2QJK - chains D and E of the 6 polymer chains in the assembly; structure by X-ray diffraction, 3.10 A resolution.

== Chain D ==
Protein: Cytochrome b
Source organism: Rhodobacter sphaeroides
UniProtKB: Q02761 (CYB_RHOSH); numbering as in UniProt (aligned over 3-430)
Chain sequence (428 residues; row label = number of the first residue in the row):
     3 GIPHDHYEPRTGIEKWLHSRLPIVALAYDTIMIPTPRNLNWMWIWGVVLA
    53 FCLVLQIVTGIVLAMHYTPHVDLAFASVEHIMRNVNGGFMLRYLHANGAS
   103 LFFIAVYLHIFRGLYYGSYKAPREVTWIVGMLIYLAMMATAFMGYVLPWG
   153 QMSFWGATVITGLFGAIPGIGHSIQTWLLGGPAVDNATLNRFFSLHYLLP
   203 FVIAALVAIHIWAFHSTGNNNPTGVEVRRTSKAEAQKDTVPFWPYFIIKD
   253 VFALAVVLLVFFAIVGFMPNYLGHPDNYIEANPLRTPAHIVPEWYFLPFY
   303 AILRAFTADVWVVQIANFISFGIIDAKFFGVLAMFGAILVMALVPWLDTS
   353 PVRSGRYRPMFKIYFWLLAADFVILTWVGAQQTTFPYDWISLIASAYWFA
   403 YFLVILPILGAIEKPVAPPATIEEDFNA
Differences from the reference sequence: engineered mutation R287 (Ser in Q02761)
Ion coordination: heme Fe site 1: H97, H198; heme Fe site 2: H111, H212
Ligand contacts:
  - ANJ ((2R,3S,6S,7R,8R)-3-{[3-(formylamino)-2-hydroxybenzoyl]amino}-8-hexyl-2,6-dimethyl-4,9-dioxo-1,5-dioxonan-7-yl (2S)-2-methylbutanoate): A29, T32, T37, L41, W45, I46, G48, V49, A52, V56, A206, V209, I213, F216, H217, N221, F244, F248, I249, D252
  - 2-O-octyl-beta-D-glucopyranose (BGL): V262, I266, F269, M270
  - heme (HEM), molecule 1: W45, G48, V49, L51, A52, F104, V108, H111, I112, R114, S120, R125, T128, W129, G132, M133, I135, Y136, M139, I205, V209, H212, F216, T219, G220, N221, N222
  - heme (HEM), molecule 2: Q58, I59, G62, I63, L65, A66, Y69, V80, R94, H97, A98, A101, F104, T142, A143, G146, Y147, L149, P150, F195, H198, Y199, P202, I205, Y297
  - lauryl oleyl phosphatidyl ethanolamine (LOP; (1R)-2-{[(R)-(2-aminoethoxy)(hydroxy)phosphoryl]oxy}-1-[(dodecanoyloxy)methyl]ethyl (9Z)-octadec-9-enoate): M44, W47, N99, S102, L103, I106, L110, F113, R114, Y117, Y118, V262, F263, I266, L274, W296, R358, F367, W368, F374, V375, T378
  - stigmatellin a (SMA): L137, M140, A141, F144, M145, M154, G158, V161, I162, F166, L180, F194, L197, I292, V293, P294, E295, F298, F301, Y302, L305, M336, F337, I340
Curated features (UniProtKB/Swiss-Prot):
  - binding site (heme b): H97, H111, H198, H212

== Chain E ==
Protein: Cytochrome c1
Source organism: Rhodobacter sphaeroides
UniProtKB: Q3IY11 (Q3IY11_RHOS4); residues 1-256 here correspond to UniProt positions 23-278 (UniProt number = residue number + 22)
Chain sequence (256 residues; each row starts with the number of its first residue):
     1 AGGGHVEDVPFSFEGPFGTFDQHQLQRGLQVYTEVCAACHGMKFVPIRSL
    51 SEPGGPELPEDQVRAYATQFTVTDEETGEDREGKPTDHFPHSALENAPDL
   101 SLMAKARAGFHGPMGTGISQLFNGIGGPEYIYSVLTGFPEEPPKCAEGHE
   151 PDGFYYNRAFQNGSVPDTCKDANGVKTTAGSWIAMPPPLMDDLVEYADGH
   201 DASVHAMAEDVSAFLMWAAEPKLMARKQAGFTAVMFLTVLSVLLYLTNKR
   251 LWAGVK
Disulfides: C145-C169
Ion coordination: Sr2+ near E14 (its only coordinating residue here); heme Fe: H40, M185
Ligand contacts:
  - 2-O-octyl-beta-D-glucopyranose (BGL): F13, E14, G15, P16, F122, N123, G124, K227
  - heme (HEM): V31, V35, C36, A38, C39, H40, L94, N96, A97, P98, L100, M103, R107, Y130, I131, L135, F160, I183, A184, M185, P186, P188, L189, V211, L215

== Chain D / chain E interface ==
Contacting residue pairs - 71 pairs, chain D then chain E:
  R39(D) with V255(E)
  F77(D) with F44(E), hydrophobic; L102(E), hydrophobic
  A78(D) with F44(E), hydrophobic
  E81(D) with L102(E)
  M84(D) with K105(E); K222(E)
  R85(D) with F44(E), hydrogen bond (side chain-backbone); V45(E); S101(E); A218(E), hydrogen bond (side chain-backbone); A219(E); P221(E); K222(E), hydrogen bond (backbone-side chain)
  N86(D) with R48(E), hydrogen bond
  F91(D) with K222(E); A225(E), hydrophobic; R226(E)
  M92(D) with R226(E)
  Y95(D) with K105(E), hydrogen bond; E220(E), hydrogen bond; R226(E)
  V242(D) with W252(E), hydrophobic
  P246(D) with L251(E), hydrophobic
  Y247(D) with L251(E), hydrophobic; W252(E), hydrogen bond (backbone-side chain); V255(E), hydrophobic
  F248(D) with W252(E), hydrophobic
  I250(D) with T247(E); N248(E); L251(E), hydrophobic
  K251(D) with N248(E), hydrogen bond (backbone-side chain); W252(E)
  V253(D) with L244(E), hydrophobic
  F254(D) with S241(E); Y245(E), hydrophobic
  A257(D) with L237(E); S241(E)
  L261(D) with V234(E), hydrophobic; T238(E)
  F264(D) with A233(E), hydrophobic; L237(E), hydrophobic
  V267(D) with R226(E)
  G268(D) with R226(E), hydrogen bond (backbone-side chain)
  F269(D) with P16(E); R226(E); K227(E); F231(E)
  M270(D) with L121(E), hydrophobic
  P271(D) with R226(E)
  N272(D) with K105(E)
  Y273(D) with G117(E), hydrogen bond (side chain-backbone); Q120(E); L121(E)
  P277(D) with K105(E); A106(E)
  Y280(D) with L102(E); K105(E), hydrogen bond
  I281(D) with A106(E), hydrophobic; R107(E)
  E282(D) with K43(E), salt bridge; F44(E)
  H291(D) with A1(E); G2(E), hydrogen bond (side chain-backbone)
  W379(D) with M114(E), hydrogen bond (side chain-backbone); G115(E)
  Q383(D) with M114(E); G115(E), hydrogen bond (side chain-backbone)
  F428(D) with K256(E), hydrogen bond (backbone-side chain)
  N429(D) with K256(E)
  A430(D) with K256(E), hydrogen bond (backbone-side chain)
Also at the interface, not in a pair above, chain D (41 interface residues in all): V258, L260, A290
Also at the interface, not in a pair above, chain E (45 interface residues in all): P46, T116, I125, N162, A229, G230

== Overview ==
41 residues of chain D face 45 of chain E across their interface, with 16 hydrogen bonds and 1 salt bridge.
Polar contacts include E282(D)-K43(E), R85(D)-F44(E) and R85(D)-A218(E). 2-O-octyl-beta-D-glucopyranose is
bound between chain D and chain E.
Chain D is Cytochrome b and chain E is Cytochrome c1, both from Rhodobacter sphaeroides; the structure,
Crystal Structure Analysis of mutant rhodobacter sphaeroides bc1 with stigmatellin and antimycin, was
determined by X-ray diffraction, deposited together with 2QJP and 2QJY.
